6V3E - chains sN1 and l of the 20 polymer chains in the assembly; structure by electron microscopy, 4.40 A resolution (low resolution: residue-level contacts below are approximate; hydrogen-bond / salt-bridge calls are withheld).

Chain sN1:
Molecule: 16s Ribosomal RNA
From: Acinetobacter baumannii
Sequence (1544 nucleotides; each row starts with the number of its first residue):
     1 UUUAACUGAA GAGUUUGAUC AUGGCUCAGA UUGAACGCUG GCGGCAGGCU UAACACAUGC
    61 AAGUCGAGCG GGGGAAGGUA GCUUGCUACC GGACCUAGCG GCGGACGGGU GAGUAAUGCU
   121 UAGGAAUCUG CCUAUUAGUG GGGGACAACA UCUCGAAAGG GAUGCUAAUA CCGCAUACGU
   181 CCUACGGGAG AAAGCAGGGG AUCUUCGGAC CUUGCGCUAA UAGAUGAGCC UAAGUCGGAU
   241 UAGCUAGUUG GUGGGGUAAA GGCCUACCAA GGCGACGAUC UGUAGCGGGU CUGAGAGGAU
   301 GAUCCGCCAC ACUGGGACUG AGACACGGCC CAGACUCCUA CGGGAGGCAG CAGUGGGGAA
   361 UAUUGGACAA UGGGGGGAAC CCUGAUCCAG CCAUGCCGCG UGUGUGAAGA AGGCCUUAUG
   421 GUUGUAAAGC ACUUUAAGCG AGGAGGAGGC UACUCUAGUU AAUACCUAGG GAUAGUGGAC
   481 GUUACUCGCA GAAUAAGCAC CGGCUAACUC UGUGCCAGCA GCCGCGGUAA UACAGAGGGU
   541 GCGAGCGUUA AUCGGAUUUA CUGGGCGUAA AGCGUGCGUA GGCGGCUUAU UAAGUCGGAU
   601 GUGAAAUCCC CGAGCUUAAC UUGGGAAUUG CAUUCGAUAC UGGUGAGCUA GAGUAUGGGA
   661 GAGGAUGGUA GAAUUCCAGG UGUAGCGGUG AAAUGCGUAG AGAUCUGGAG GAAUACCGAU
   721 GGCGAAGGCA GCCAUCUGGC CUAAUACUGA CGCUGAGGUA CGAAAGCAUG GGGAGCAAAC
   781 AGGAUUAGAU ACCCUGGUAG UCCAUGCCGU AAACGAUGUC UACUAGCCGU UGGGGCCUUU
   841 GAGGCUUUAG UGGCGCAGCU AACGCGAUAA GUAGACCGCC UGGGGAGUAC GGUCGCAAGA
   901 CUAAAACUCA AAUGAAUUGA CGGGGGCCCG CACAAGCGGU GGAGCAUGUG GUUUAAUUCG
   961 AUGXAACGCG AAGAACCUUA CCUGGCCUUG ACAUACUAGA AACUUUCCAG AGAUGGAUUG
  1021 GUGCCUUCGG GAAUCUAGAU ACAGGUGCUG CAUGGCUGUC GUCAGCUCGU GUCGUGAGAU
  1081 GUUGGGUUAA GUCCCGCAAC GAGCGCAACC CUUUUCCUUA CUUGCCAGCA UUUCGGAUGG
  1141 GAACUUUAAG GAUACUGCCA GUGACAAACU GGAGGAAGGC GGGGACGACG UCAAGUCAUC
  1201 AUGGCCCUUA CGGCCAGGGC UACACACGUG CUACAAUGGU CGGUACAAAG GGUUGCUACA
  1261 CAGCGAUGUG AUGCUAAUCU CAAAAAGCCG AUCGUAGUCC GGAUUGGAGU CUGCAACUCG
  1321 ACUCCAUGAA GUCGGAAUCG CUAGUAAUCG CGGAUCAGAA UGCCGCGGUG AAUACGUUCC
  1381 CGGGCCUUGU ACACACCGCC CGUCACACCA UGGGAGUUUG UUGCACCAGA AGUAGCUAGC
  1441 CUAACUGCAA AGAGGGCGGU UACCACGGUG UGGCCGAUGA CUGGGGUGAA GUCGUAACAA
  1501 GGUAGCCGUA GGGGAACCUG CGGCUGGAUC ACCUCCUUAA CGAA
Disordered / not traced: 1-2, 1531-1544
Glycans and other covalent adducts: covalent link PSU_513-A530
Modified positions: PSU (pseudouridine-5'-monophosphate) at position 513, 7MG (7N-methyl-8-hydroguanosine-5'-monophosphate) at position 524, 2MG (2N-methylguanosine-5'-monophosphate) at position 963, 5MC (5-methylcytidine-5'-monophosphate) at position 964, 2MG (2N-methylguanosine-5'-monophosphate) at position 1204, 4OC (4n,o2'-methylcytidine-5'-monophosphate) at position 1399, UR3 (3-methyluridine-5'-monophoshate) at position 1495, MA6 (6N-dimethyladenosine-5'-monophoshate) at position 1515, MA6 (6N-dimethyladenosine-5'-monophoshate) at position 1516

Chain l:
Molecule: 30S ribosomal protein S12
From: Acinetobacter baumannii (strain AB0057)
UniProtKB: B7I7R9 (RS12_ACIB5); residues 1-124 here = UniProt positions 1-124
Chain sequence (124 residues; each row starts with the number of its first residue):
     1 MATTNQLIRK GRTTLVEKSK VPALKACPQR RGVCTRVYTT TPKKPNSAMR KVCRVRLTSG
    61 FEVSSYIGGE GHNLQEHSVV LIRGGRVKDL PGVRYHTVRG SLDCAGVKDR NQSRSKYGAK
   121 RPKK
Disordered / not traced: 1, 124
Disulfides: Cys34-Cys53
Curated features (UniProtKB/Swiss-Prot):
  - modified residue: Asp89 (3-methylthioaspartic acid)

Interface between chain sN1 and chain l:
Contacting residue pairs (81):
  C25(sN1) - Lys20(l)
  U26(sN1) - Lys20(l)
  A35(sN1) - Gln29(l)
  C36(sN1) - Gln29(l)
  G37(sN1) - Ser115(l)
  G37(sN1) - Gly118(l)
  C38(sN1) - Ala119(l)
  C38(sN1) - Lys120(l)
  G358(sN1) - Arg31(l)
  G358(sN1) - Thr58(l)
  A359(sN1) - Cys27(l)
  A359(sN1) - Pro28(l)
  A359(sN1) - Gln29(l)
  A359(sN1) - Arg30(l)
  A359(sN1) - Arg31(l)
  G497(sN1) - Arg121(l)
  C498(sN1) - Arg114(l)
  C498(sN1) - Ser115(l)
  C498(sN1) - Arg121(l)
  A499(sN1) - Ser113(l)
  A499(sN1) - Arg114(l)
  A499(sN1) - Ser115(l)
  A499(sN1) - Lys116(l)
  C500(sN1) - Ser113(l)
  C500(sN1) - Lys116(l)
  C515(sN1) - Pro45(l)
  C515(sN1) - Asn46(l)
  C515(sN1) - Ser47(l)
  C516(sN1) - Ser47(l)
  A517(sN1) - Ala48(l)
  A517(sN1) - Met49(l)
  G518(sN1) - Arg50(l)
  G518(sN1) - Gly69(l)
  G518(sN1) - Glu70(l)
  C519(sN1) - Arg50(l)
  C519(sN1) - Tyr66(l)
  C519(sN1) - Tyr117(l)
  A520(sN1) - Val87(l)
  A520(sN1) - Lys88(l)
  A520(sN1) - Asp89(l)
  A520(sN1) - Tyr117(l)
  C523(sN1) - Lys88(l)
  7MG_524(sN1) - Lys88(l)
  G526(sN1) - Asn46(l)
  A534(sN1) - Glu70(l)
  A534(sN1) - Arg110(l)
  G535(sN1) - Arg110(l)
  G535(sN1) - Asn111(l)
  G535(sN1) - Gln112(l)
  A536(sN1) - Asn111(l)
  A536(sN1) - Gln112(l)
  U548(sN1) - Arg83(l)
  U549(sN1) - Pro28(l)
  U549(sN1) - Gln29(l)
  U549(sN1) - Arg83(l)
  U549(sN1) - Gly84(l)
  A550(sN1) - Ala26(l)
  A550(sN1) - Cys27(l)
  A550(sN1) - Pro28(l)
  A551(sN1) - Ser19(l)
  A551(sN1) - Val21(l)
  U559(sN1) - Arg12(l)
  U559(sN1) - Thr13(l)
  U559(sN1) - Thr14(l)
  A560(sN1) - Arg12(l)
  C561(sN1) - Leu7(l)
  C561(sN1) - Arg12(l)
  G564(sN1) - Arg12(l)
  G565(sN1) - Ala2(l)
  C876(sN1) - Thr3(l)
  C876(sN1) - Asn5(l)
  C877(sN1) - Thr3(l)
  C877(sN1) - Asn5(l)
  C877(sN1) - Gln6(l)
  C877(sN1) - Arg9(l)
  G878(sN1) - Gln6(l)
  G878(sN1) - Arg9(l)
  U881(sN1) - Arg12(l)
  U908(sN1) - Arg94(l)
  C909(sN1) - Pro91(l)
  G1488(sN1) - Lys43(l)
Other interface residues (no listed pair), chain sN1 (47 interface residues in all): U39, G357, G521, G547, C566, C879, A1489
Other interface residues (no listed pair), chain l (53 interface residues in all): Leu24, Lys51, Leu81, Arg86, Gly100

Overview:
The interface between chain sN1 and chain l involves 47 residues on one side and 53 on the other.
Here chain sN1 is 16s Ribosomal RNA (Acinetobacter baumannii) and chain l is 30S ribosomal protein S12
(Acinetobacter baumannii (strain AB0057)). Entry 6V3E (Cryo-EM structure of the Acinetobacter baumannii
Ribosome: 30S subunit) was determined by electron microscopy.
